3LAP - chains A and K of the 12 polymer chains in the assembly; structure by X-ray diffraction, 2.15 A resolution.

# Chain A
Name: Arginine repressor
From: Mycobacterium tuberculosis
UniProtKB: P0A4Y8 (ARGR_MYCTU); residues 1-170 here = UniProt positions 1-170
Sequence (170 residues; numbered 1 to 170; the number before each row is that of its first residue):
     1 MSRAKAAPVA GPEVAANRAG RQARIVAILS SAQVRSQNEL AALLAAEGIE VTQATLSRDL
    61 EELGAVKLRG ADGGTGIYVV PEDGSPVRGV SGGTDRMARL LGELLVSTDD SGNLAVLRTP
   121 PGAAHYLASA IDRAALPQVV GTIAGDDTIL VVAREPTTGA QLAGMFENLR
Disordered / not traced: 1-15, 83-88

# Chain K
Molecule: 16-nt DNA strand
Notes: fragment: ARG box DNA segment, strand G
Sequence (16 nucleotides; numbered 1 to 16; the number before each row is that of its first residue):
     1 TTGCATAACG ATGCAA

# Interface between chain A and chain K
Residue-residue contacts (16):
  Arg18(A) with DT1(K), hydrogen bond to the phosphate; DT2(K), phosphate contact
  Arg21(A) with DT2(K), salt bridge to the phosphate
  Glu50(A) with DG3(K), phosphate contact
  Val51(A) with DG3(K), phosphate contact
  Thr52(A) with DG3(K), hydrogen bond to the phosphate; DC4(K), phosphate contact
  Ala54(A) with DC4(K), base contact
  Thr55(A) with DT2(K), sugar contact; DG3(K), hydrogen bond to the phosphate
  Arg58(A) with DT2(K), base contact; DG3(K), hydrogen bond to the base; DC4(K), base contact
  Arg69(A) with DA11(K), salt bridge to the phosphate
  Thr75(A) with DA11(K), sugar contact; DT12(K), phosphate contact
Interface residues without a listed pair, chain A (11 interface residues in all): Asn17
Interface residues without a listed pair, chain K (7 interface residues in all): DA5

# In short
11 residues of chain A face 7 of chain K across their interface, with 4 hydrogen bonds and 2 salt bridges.
Among the polar pairs are Arg58(A)-DG3(K), Arg18(A)-DT1(K) and Thr52(A)-DG3(K).
Chain A is Arginine repressor (Mycobacterium tuberculosis) and chain K is a 16-nt DNA strand; the structure,
The Structure of the Intermediate Complex of the Arginine Repressor from Mycobacterium tuberculosis Bound to
its ..., was determined by X-ray diffraction (same publication as 3LAJ).
